Entry 8YH4 (X-ray diffraction, 2.13 A resolution); this record covers chains A and B.

[Chain A (and B)]
Protein: NodB homology domain-containing protein
Organism: Vibrio campbellii ATCC BAA-1116
Notes: chain B of this document is another copy of the same molecule, construct and numbering; everything in this record applies to it too
Reference sequence: A7MSF4 (A7MSF4_VIBC1); residues 1-405 here correspond to UniProt positions 23-427 (UniProt number = residue number + 22)
Sequence (405 residues; numbered 1 to 405; the number before each row is that of its first residue):
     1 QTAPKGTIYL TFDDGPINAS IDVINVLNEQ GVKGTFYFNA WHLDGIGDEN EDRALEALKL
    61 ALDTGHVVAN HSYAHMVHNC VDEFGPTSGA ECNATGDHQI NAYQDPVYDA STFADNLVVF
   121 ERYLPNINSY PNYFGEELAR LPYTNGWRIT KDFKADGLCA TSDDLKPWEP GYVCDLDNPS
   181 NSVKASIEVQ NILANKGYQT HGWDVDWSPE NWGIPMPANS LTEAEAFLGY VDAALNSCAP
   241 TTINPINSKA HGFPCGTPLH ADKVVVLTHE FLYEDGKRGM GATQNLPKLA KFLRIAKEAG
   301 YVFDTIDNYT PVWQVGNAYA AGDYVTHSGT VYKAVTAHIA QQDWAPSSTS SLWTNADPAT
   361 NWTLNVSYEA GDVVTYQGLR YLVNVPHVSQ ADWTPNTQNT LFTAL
Unresolved in the structure: 1
Disulfide bonds: Cys80-Cys92, Cys159-Cys174, Cys238-Cys255

[Interface between chain A and chain B]
Contacting residue pairs - 48 pairs, chain A then chain B:
  Val107(A) with Glu121(B); Arg122(B)
  Ser111(A) with Val118(B)
  Val118(A) with Ser111(B); Ala114(B), hydrophobic
  Glu121(A) with Val107(B); Lys196(B), salt bridge
  Arg122(A) with Val107(B)
  Asn126(A) with Gly378(B)
  Asn128(A) with Asn361(B)
  Ser129(A) with Asn361(B); Thr375(B); Tyr376(B); Gln377(B), hydrogen bond (backbone-backbone); Gly378(B), hydrogen bond (side chain-backbone)
  Tyr130(A) with Gln377(B), hydrogen bond (side chain-backbone); Gly378(B)
  Pro131(A) with Tyr376(B); Gln377(B)
  Lys196(A) with Glu121(B), salt bridge
  Trp313(A) with Thr349(B)
  Gln342(A) with Thr349(B), hydrogen bond (backbone-side chain); Ser350(B)
  Asp343(A) with Asp343(B); Trp344(B); Ser350(B); Ser351(B), hydrogen bond (side chain-backbone)
  Trp344(A) with Asp343(B); Trp344(B)
  Ala345(A) with Ser347(B)
  Ser347(A) with Ala345(B)
  Ser348(A) with His327(B)
  Thr349(A) with Trp313(B); Gln342(B), hydrogen bond (side chain-backbone)
  Ser350(A) with Gln342(B); Asp343(B)
  Ser351(A) with Gln342(B); Asp343(B), hydrogen bond (backbone-side chain)
  Asn361(A) with Asn128(B), hydrogen bond; Ser129(B)
  Thr375(A) with Ser129(B)
  Tyr376(A) with Ser129(B); Pro131(B)
  Gln377(A) with Ser129(B), hydrogen bond (backbone-backbone); Tyr130(B), hydrogen bond (backbone-side chain); Pro131(B)
  Gly378(A) with Ser129(B), hydrogen bond (backbone-side chain); Tyr130(B)
Interface residues without a listed pair, chain A (33 interface residues in all): Tyr108, Ala114, Asp115, Pro125, Asn195, His327, Leu352
Interface residues without a listed pair, chain B (32 interface residues in all): Pro125, Asn126, Glu136, Val315, Ser348, Leu352

[Overview]
33 residues of chain A face 32 of chain B across their interface; the contacts include 11 hydrogen bonds and 2
salt bridges. Polar contacts include Glu121(A)-Lys196(B), Ser129(A)-Gly378(B) and Tyr130(A)-Gln377(B).
Chain A and chain B are both NodB homology domain-containing protein (Vibrio campbellii ATCC BAA-1116); the
structure, Chito oligosaccharide deacetylase from vibrio campbellii (VhCOD) in complex with chitosanbiose
(GlcN)2, was determined by X-ray diffraction, deposited together with 9JT8, 9JT0, 9JEN, 9JEO and 8YFP.
